5ERA - chains B and A; structure by X-ray diffraction, 3.80 A resolution.

Chain B (and A):
Molecule: Gap junction beta-2 protein
Source organism: Homo sapiens
Notes: fragment: full length protein; chain A of this document is another copy of the same molecule, construct and numbering; everything in this record applies to it too
Reference sequence: P29033 (CXB2_HUMAN); residue numbers follow UniProt; this construct covers 1-226
Sequence (226 residues; row label = number of the first residue in the row):
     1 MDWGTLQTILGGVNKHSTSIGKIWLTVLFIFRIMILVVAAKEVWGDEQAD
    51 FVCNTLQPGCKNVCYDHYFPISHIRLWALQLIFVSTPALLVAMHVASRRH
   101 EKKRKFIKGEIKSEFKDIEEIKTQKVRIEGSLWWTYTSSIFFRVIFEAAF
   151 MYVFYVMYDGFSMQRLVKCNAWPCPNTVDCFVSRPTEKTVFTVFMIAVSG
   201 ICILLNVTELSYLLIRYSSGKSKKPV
Not modelled in the structure: 1-20, 97-134, 214-226 (chain A: 1-17, 97-134, 216-226)
Cystine bridges: Cys-53/Cys-180, Cys-60/Cys-174, Cys-64/Cys-169
Sequence notes: engineered mutation Ser-97 (Tyr in P29033), Ser-211 (Cys in P29033), Ser-218 (Cys in P29033)
Reported in the primary citation:
  - self-association interface (contacts with another copy of this molecule); pairs are residue here / residue on that copy: Glu-42/Arg-75 (hydrogen bond), Gln-57/Gln-57 (hydrogen bond)
  - conformationally variable residues (loop rearrangement, side-chain flip): Glu-42, Trp-44 to Gln-48
  - contacts within the chain: Glu-47/Lys-188 (salt bridge)

Interface between chain B and chain A:
Residue-residue contacts (31; chain B residue first):
  Ile-23(B) with Met-93(A), hydrophobic
  Trp-24(B) with Leu-90(A), hydrophobic
  Thr-26(B) with Met-93(A)
  Val-27(B) with Thr-86(A); Leu-90(A), hydrophobic
  Phe-31(B) with Ile-82(A), hydrophobic; Phe-83(A), hydrophobic
  Ile-35(B) with Leu-79(A), hydrophobic; Ile-82(A), hydrophobic
  Val-38(B) with Arg-75(A)
  Glu-42(B) with Ile-74(A); Arg-75(A), salt bridge
  Val-43(B) with Arg-75(A)
  Val-52(B) with Asn-62(A)
  Asn-54(B) with Pro-58(A)
  Arg-165(B) with Trp-172(A)
  Leu-166(B) with Trp-172(A), hydrophobic
  Asp-179(B) with Trp-172(A)
  Phe-181(B) with Pro-58(A); Gly-59(A); Trp-172(A), hydrophobic; Pro-173(A), hydrophobic
  Ser-183(B) with Asn-62(A)
  Arg-184(B) with Tyr-65(A); Arg-75(A)
  Pro-185(B) with Asp-66(A)
  Thr-186(B) with Asp-66(A), hydrogen bond
  Glu-187(B) with Pro-70(A); Ile-71(A); Ser-72(A), hydrogen bond (side chain-backbone); Arg-75(A), salt bridge
Other interface residues (no listed pair), chain B (24 interface residues in all): Met-34, Val-190, Phe-191, Phe-194
Other interface residues (no listed pair), chain A (23 interface residues in all): Ala-40, Gln-57, Phe-69, Ala-78, His-94

Summary:
24 residues of chain B and 23 residues of chain A are in contact, with 2 hydrogen bonds and 2 salt bridges.
Polar contacts include Glu-42(B)/Arg-75(A), Glu-187(B)/Arg-75(A) and Thr-186(B)/Asp-66(A). The paper reports
conformational variability at Glu-42(B) and Trp-44(B); a self-association interface involving Glu-42(B) and
Gln-57(B).
Chain B and chain A are both Gap junction beta-2 protein (Homo sapiens); the structure, Human Connexin-26
(Calcium-free), was determined by X-ray diffraction together with 5ER7 from the same study.
